Entry 3CFA (X-ray diffraction, 1.75 A resolution); this record covers chains M and B of the 8 polymer chains in the assembly.

Chain M:
Name: GFP-like fluorescent protein
Organism: Anemonia sulcata
Chain sequence (62 residues; each row starts with the number of its first residue):
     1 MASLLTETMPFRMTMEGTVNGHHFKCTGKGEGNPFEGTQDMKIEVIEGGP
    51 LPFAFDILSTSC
Not modelled in the structure: 1-3

Chain B:
Name: GFP-like fluorescent protein
Organism: Anemonia sulcata
Chain sequence (167 residues; row label = number of the first residue in the row):
    65 MSKTFIKYVSGIPDYFKQSFPEGFTWERTTTYEDGGFLTAHQDTSLDGDC
   115 LVYKVKILGNNFPADGPVMQNKAGGWEPSCEILYEVDGVLCGQSLMALKC
   165 PGGRHLNCRLHTTYRSKKPASALKMPEFHFEDHRIEVKEVQKGKHYEQYE
   215 AAVARYCDAAPSKLGHH
Modified residues: Met65 ({(4Z)-4-(4-hydroxybenzylidene)-2-[3-(methylthio)propanimidoyl]-5-oxo-4,5-dihydro-1H-imidazol-1-yl}acetic acid; NRQ); Cys114 (s,s-(2-hydroxyethyl)thiocysteine; CME); Cys221 (s,s-(2-hydroxyethyl)thiocysteine; CME)

Chain M / chain B interface:
Contacting residue pairs - 120 pairs, chain M then chain B:
  Leu4(M) - Phe84(B)
  Leu4(M) - Pro85(B)
  Leu4(M) - Leu110(B)  hydrophobic
  Leu5(M) - Thr68(B)
  Leu5(M) - Lys81(B)
  Met9(M) - Phe69(B)
  Met9(M) - Leu110(B)  hydrophobic
  Met9(M) - Asp113(B)
  Met9(M) - Leu115(B)  hydrophobic
  Pro10(M) - Asp113(B)
  Pro10(M) - Cys114(B)
  Pro10(M) - Leu115(B)  hydrogen bond (backbone-backbone)
  Phe11(M) - Phe69(B)  hydrophobic
  Phe11(M) - Cys114(B)
  Phe11(M) - Leu115(B)
  Phe11(M) - Tyr117(B)  hydrophobic
  Arg12(M) - Asp111(B)  salt bridge
  Arg12(M) - Cys114(B)
  Arg12(M) - Leu115(B)  hydrogen bond (backbone-backbone)
  Arg12(M) - Val116(B)
  Arg12(M) - Tyr117(B)  hydrogen bond (backbone-backbone)
  Met13(M) - Tyr117(B)
  Thr14(M) - Tyr117(B)  hydrogen bond (backbone-backbone)
  Thr14(M) - Lys118(B)
  Thr14(M) - Val119(B)  hydrogen bond (backbone-backbone)
  Met15(M) - Val119(B)  hydrophobic
  Met15(M) - Ile121(B)  hydrophobic
  Glu16(M) - Val119(B)  hydrogen bond (backbone-backbone)
  Glu16(M) - Lys120(B)
  Glu16(M) - Ile121(B)  hydrogen bond (backbone-backbone)
  Gly17(M) - Ile121(B)
  Thr18(M) - Ile121(B)  hydrogen bond (backbone-backbone)
  Thr18(M) - Leu122(B)
  Thr18(M) - Gly123(B)  hydrogen bond (backbone-backbone)
  Val19(M) - Gly123(B)
  Val19(M) - Phe126(B)  hydrophobic
  Asn20(M) - Gly123(B)  hydrogen bond (backbone-backbone)
  Asn20(M) - Asn124(B)
  Asn20(M) - Asn125(B)  hydrogen bond (side chain-backbone)
  Asn20(M) - Phe126(B)  hydrogen bond (side chain-backbone)
  Asn20(M) - Met133(B)
  His22(M) - Met133(B)
  Lys29(M) - Cys114(B)
  Gly32(M) - Phe69(B)
  Asn33(M) - Phe69(B)
  Pro34(M) - Thr68(B)
  Pro34(M) - Phe69(B)
  Pro34(M) - Ile70(B)
  Pro34(M) - Lys81(B)  hydrogen bond (backbone-side chain)
  Phe35(M) - Lys71(B)
  Phe35(M) - Lys81(B)
  Glu36(M) - Lys71(B)
  Gly37(M) - Phe69(B)
  Gly37(M) - Ile70(B)
  Gly37(M) - Lys71(B)
  Gly37(M) - Glu214(B)
  Gly37(M) - Ala215(B)
  Gly37(M) - Ala216(B)  hydrogen bond (backbone-backbone)
  Thr38(M) - Phe69(B)
  Thr38(M) - Tyr213(B)
  Thr38(M) - Glu214(B)
  Gln39(M) - Met65(B)
  Gln39(M) - Ser66(B)  hydrogen bond
  Gln39(M) - Phe69(B)
  Gln39(M) - Tyr213(B)
  Gln39(M) - Glu214(B)  hydrogen bond (backbone-backbone)
  Asp40(M) - Gln212(B)
  Asp40(M) - Tyr213(B)
  Met41(M) - Met65(B)
  Met41(M) - Glu211(B)
  Met41(M) - Gln212(B)  hydrogen bond (backbone-backbone)
  Lys42(M) - Tyr210(B)
  Lys42(M) - Glu211(B)  salt bridge
  Ile43(M) - Lys208(B)
  Ile43(M) - His209(B)
  Ile43(M) - Tyr210(B)  hydrogen bond (backbone-backbone)
  Ile43(M) - Gln212(B)
  Glu44(M) - Lys208(B)
  Glu44(M) - His209(B)  salt bridge
  Val45(M) - Gly207(B)
  Val45(M) - Lys208(B)  hydrogen bond (backbone-backbone)
  Gly49(M) - Lys208(B)
  Pro50(M) - Lys206(B)
  Pro50(M) - Gly207(B)
  Pro50(M) - Lys208(B)
  Leu51(M) - Asn135(B)  hydrogen bond (backbone-side chain)
  Leu51(M) - Gly207(B)  hydrogen bond (backbone-backbone)
  Pro52(M) - Met133(B)
  Phe53(M) - Val132(B)
  Phe53(M) - Met133(B)  hydrophobic
  Phe53(M) - Asn135(B)  hydrogen bond (backbone-side chain)
  Ala54(M) - Val132(B)  hydrogen bond (backbone-backbone)
  Ala54(M) - Asn135(B)
  Ala54(M) - Ala137(B)  hydrophobic
  Phe55(M) - Tyr210(B)
  Phe55(M) - Gln212(B)
  Asp56(M) - Ala137(B)
  Asp56(M) - Gly138(B)
  Asp56(M) - Gly139(B)  hydrogen bond (side chain-backbone)
  Asp56(M) - Trp140(B)  hydrogen bond (backbone-side chain)
  Asp56(M) - Leu162(B)
  Ile57(M) - Tyr96(B)
  Ile57(M) - Leu102(B)
  Ile57(M) - Val132(B)  hydrophobic
  Ser59(M) - Met65(B)
  Ser59(M) - Trp140(B)
  Ser59(M) - Val201(B)
  Ser59(M) - Gln212(B)  hydrogen bond (backbone-side chain)
  Thr60(M) - Met65(B)
  Thr60(M) - Trp90(B)
  Thr60(M) - Arg92(B)  hydrogen bond (backbone-side chain)
  Thr60(M) - Met160(B)
  Ser61(M) - Trp90(B)
  Ser61(M) - Ala104(B)
  Ser61(M) - Val119(B)
  Ser61(M) - Ile121(B)
  Cys62(M) - Met65(B)
  Cys62(M) - Ser66(B)
  Cys62(M) - Tyr117(B)
  Cys62(M) - Gln212(B)
Other interface residues (no listed pair), chain M (45 interface residues in all): Phe24, Leu58
Other interface residues (no listed pair), chain B (54 interface residues in all): Pro131, Leu174, Ile199

Summary:
45 residues of chain M and 54 residues of chain B are in contact, with 27 hydrogen bonds and 3 salt bridges.
Polar contacts include Arg12(M)-Asp111(B), Lys42(M)-Glu211(B) and Glu44(M)-His209(B).
Here chain M is GFP-like fluorescent protein and chain B is GFP-like fluorescent protein, both from Anemonia
sulcata. Entry 3CFA (Anemonia sulcata red fluorescent protein asRFP) was determined by X-ray diffraction.
